5G27 - chain A; structure by X-ray diffraction, 1.61 A resolution.

[Chain A]
Molecule: Endolysin
Source organism: Enterobacteria phage T4
Notes: EC 3.2.1.17
UniProt: P00720 (ENLYS_BPT4); residues 1-164 here = UniProt positions 1-164
Chain sequence (164 residues; row label = number of the first residue in the row):
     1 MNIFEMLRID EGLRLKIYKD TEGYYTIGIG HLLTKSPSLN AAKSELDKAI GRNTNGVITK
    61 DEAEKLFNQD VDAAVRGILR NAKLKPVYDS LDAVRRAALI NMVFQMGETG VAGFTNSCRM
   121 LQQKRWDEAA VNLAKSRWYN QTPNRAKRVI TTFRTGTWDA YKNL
Sequence notes: conflict G12 (Arg in P00720), R137 (Ile in P00720); engineered mutation T54 (Cys in P00720), A97 (Cys in P00720), C118 (Leu in P00720)
UniProt features mapped onto this chain:
  - active site (Proton donor/acceptor): E11, D20
  - binding site (substrate): L32, F104, S117, N132
  - mutagenesis: E11 (E11A/F/H/M/N: Complete loss of enzymatic activity; E11N: Loss of 84% of enzymatic activity; E11Q: Complete loss of activity), D20 (D20A/N/S/T: Complete loss of enzymatic activity; D20C: Nearly no effet on specific enzymatic activity; D20E/Q: Loss of 99% of enzymatic activity), T26 (T26E: Complete loss of activity at neutral pH; covalently bound substrate; T26H: Facilitates transglycosylation more effectively than hydrolysis; covalently bound substrate), G30 (G30A: Almost complete loss of enzymatic activity; G30F: Almost complete loss of enzymatic activity. The enzyme is destabilized by 1.5 kcal/mol), S117 (S117F: 10-fold decrease in enzymatic activity; S117I: 500-fold decrease in enzymatic activity; S117V: 50-fold decrease in enzymatic activity), N132 (N132I: 5-fold decrease in enzymatic activity; N132M/F: 2-fold decrease in enzymatic activity)
Covalent attachments: compound MTN linked to C118
Metal / ion sites: Na+: E11, Y18
Small-molecule neighbours:
  - 2-hydroxyethyl disulfide (HED): I3, V75, Y88, A93, R96, A97, I100
  - MTN (S-[(1-oxyl-2,2,5,5-tetramethyl-2,5-dihydro-1H-pyrrol-3-yl)methyl] methanesulfonothioate): K83, L84, P86, V87, L99, M102, V103, M106, G107, E108, T109, G110, V111, A112, G113, F114, T115, R119, L121, Q122

[Summary]
Bound to chain A: 2-hydroxyethyl disulfide. Compound MTN is covalently linked to C118. The Na+ site is built
by E11 and Y18. UniProt lists active-site residues E11 and D20, 4 substrate-binding residues and 6 mutagenesis
sites.
Chain A is Endolysin (Enterobacteria phage T4); the structure, Structure of Spin-labelled T4 lysozyme mutant
L118C-R1 at Room Temperature, was determined by X-ray diffraction, deposited together with 5JDT.
